6TBW - chain A; structure by X-ray diffraction, 1.51 A resolution.

== Chain A ==
Molecule: Beta-lactamase
Source organism: Escherichia coli K-12
Notes: EC 3.5.2.6
UniProtKB: P00811 (AMPC_ECOLI); residues 4-361 here correspond to UniProt positions 20-377 (UniProt number = residue number + 16)
Sequence (358 residues; numbered 4 to 361; the number before each row is that of its first residue):
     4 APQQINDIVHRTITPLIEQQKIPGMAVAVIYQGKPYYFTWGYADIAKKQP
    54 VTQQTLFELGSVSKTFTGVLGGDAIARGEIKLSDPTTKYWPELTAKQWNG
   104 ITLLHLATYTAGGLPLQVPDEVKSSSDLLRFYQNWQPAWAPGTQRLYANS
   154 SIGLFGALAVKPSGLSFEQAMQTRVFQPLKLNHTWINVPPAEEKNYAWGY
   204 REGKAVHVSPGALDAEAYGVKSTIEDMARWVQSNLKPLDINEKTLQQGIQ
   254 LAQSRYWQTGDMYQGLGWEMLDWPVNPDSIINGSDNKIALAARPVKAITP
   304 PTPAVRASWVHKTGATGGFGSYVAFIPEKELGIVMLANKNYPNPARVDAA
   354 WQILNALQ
Covalently attached groups: NXL104, bound form (NXL) linked to Ser64
Metal / ion sites: Zn2+ site 1 near His13 (its only coordinating residue here); Zn2+ site 2 near His186 (its only coordinating residue here)
Ligand contacts: NXL104, bound form (NXL; (2S,5R)-1-formyl-5-[(sulfooxy)amino]piperidine-2-carboxamide): Gly63, Lys67, Leu119, Gln120, Tyr150, Asn152, Ser287, Asn289, Ala292, Leu293, Lys315, Thr316, Gly317, Ala318, Asn346
Swiss-Prot annotation at these positions:
  - active site: Ser64 (Acyl-ester intermediate)
  - binding site (a beta-lactam): Ser64, Gln120, Tyr150, Asn152, Ala318, Asn343
What the authors report for this chain:
  - binding site for NXL104, bound form: Ser64, Gln120, Tyr150, Asn152, Thr316, Ala318, Asn346
  - catalytic residues: Ser64
  - catalytic residues: Lys67, Tyr150, Asn152 (citing earlier work)

== Summary ==
NXL104, bound form is covalently linked to Ser64. Curated annotation (UniProt) lists active-site residue Ser64
and 6 beta-lactam-binding residues. The paper reports catalytic residues Ser64, Lys67 and Tyr150 among others;
a binding site for NXL104, bound form at Ser64, Gln120 and Tyr150 among others.
Chain A is Beta-lactamase (Escherichia coli K-12); the structure, Crystal structure of AmpC from E.coli with
Avibactam, was determined by X-ray diffraction together with 6TPM, 6T5Y and 6T7L from the same study.
